PDB entry 5M5X | electron microscopy, 4.00 A resolution | chains A and R of the 17 polymer chains in the assembly

[Chain A]
Protein: DNA-directed RNA polymerase I subunit RPA190
From: Saccharomyces cerevisiae
Notes: EC 2.7.7.6
UniProt: P10964 (RPA1_YEAST); numbering as in UniProt (aligned over 1-1664)
Sequence (1664 residues; row label = number of the first residue in the row):
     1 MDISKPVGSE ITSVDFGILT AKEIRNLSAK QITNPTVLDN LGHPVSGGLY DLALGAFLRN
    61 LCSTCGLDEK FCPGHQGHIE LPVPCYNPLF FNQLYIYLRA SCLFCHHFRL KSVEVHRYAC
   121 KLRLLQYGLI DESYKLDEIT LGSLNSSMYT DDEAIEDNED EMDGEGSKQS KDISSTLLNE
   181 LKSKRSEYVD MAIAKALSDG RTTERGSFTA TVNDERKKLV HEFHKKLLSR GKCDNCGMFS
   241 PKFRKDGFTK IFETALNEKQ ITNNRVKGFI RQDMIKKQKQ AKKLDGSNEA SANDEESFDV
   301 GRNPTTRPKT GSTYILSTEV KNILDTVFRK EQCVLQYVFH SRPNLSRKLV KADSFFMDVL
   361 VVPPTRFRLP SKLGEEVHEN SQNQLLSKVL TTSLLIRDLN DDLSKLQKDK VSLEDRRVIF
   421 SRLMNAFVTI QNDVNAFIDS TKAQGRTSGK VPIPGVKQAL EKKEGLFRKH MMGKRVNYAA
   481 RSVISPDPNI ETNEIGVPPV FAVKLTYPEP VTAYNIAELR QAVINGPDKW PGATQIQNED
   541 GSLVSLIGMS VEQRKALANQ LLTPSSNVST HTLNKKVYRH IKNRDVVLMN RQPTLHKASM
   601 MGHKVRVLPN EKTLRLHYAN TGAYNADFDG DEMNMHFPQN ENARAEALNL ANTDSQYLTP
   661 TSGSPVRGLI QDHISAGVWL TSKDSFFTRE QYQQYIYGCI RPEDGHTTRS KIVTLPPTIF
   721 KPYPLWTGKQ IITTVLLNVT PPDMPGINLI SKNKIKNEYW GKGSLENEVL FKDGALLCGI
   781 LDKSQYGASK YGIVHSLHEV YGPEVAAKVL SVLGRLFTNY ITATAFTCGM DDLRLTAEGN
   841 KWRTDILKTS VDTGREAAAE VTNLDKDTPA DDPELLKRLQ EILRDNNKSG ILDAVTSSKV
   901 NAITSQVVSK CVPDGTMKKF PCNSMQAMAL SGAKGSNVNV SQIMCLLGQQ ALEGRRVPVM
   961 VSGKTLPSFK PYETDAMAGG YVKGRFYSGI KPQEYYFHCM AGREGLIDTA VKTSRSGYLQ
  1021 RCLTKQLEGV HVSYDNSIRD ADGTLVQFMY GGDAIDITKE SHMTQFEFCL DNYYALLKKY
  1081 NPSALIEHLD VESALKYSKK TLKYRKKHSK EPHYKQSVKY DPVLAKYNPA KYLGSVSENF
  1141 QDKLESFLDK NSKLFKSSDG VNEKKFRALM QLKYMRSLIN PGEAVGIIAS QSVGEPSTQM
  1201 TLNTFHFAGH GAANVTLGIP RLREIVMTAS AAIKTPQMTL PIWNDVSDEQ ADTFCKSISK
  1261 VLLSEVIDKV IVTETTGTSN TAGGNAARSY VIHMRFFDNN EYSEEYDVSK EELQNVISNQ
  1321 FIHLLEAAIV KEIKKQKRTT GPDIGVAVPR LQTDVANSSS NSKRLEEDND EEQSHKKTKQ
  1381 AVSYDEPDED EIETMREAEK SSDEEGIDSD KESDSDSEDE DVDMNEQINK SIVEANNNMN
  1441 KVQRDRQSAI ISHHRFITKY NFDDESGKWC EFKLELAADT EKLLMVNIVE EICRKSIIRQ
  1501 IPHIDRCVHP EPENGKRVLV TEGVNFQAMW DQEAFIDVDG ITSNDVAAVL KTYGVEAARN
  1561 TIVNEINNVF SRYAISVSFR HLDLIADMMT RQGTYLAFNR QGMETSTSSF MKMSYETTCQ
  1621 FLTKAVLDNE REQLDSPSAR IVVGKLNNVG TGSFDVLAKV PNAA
Not modelled in the structure: 143-171, 271-311, 372-377, 407-416, 1154-1159, 1206-1213, 1278-1286, 1339-1437, 1664
Metal / ion sites: Zn2+ site 1: Cys62, Cys65, Cys72, His75; Zn2+ site 2: Cys102, Cys105, Cys233, Cys236
Reported in the primary citation:
  - conformationally variable residues (order/disorder transition): Ala443 to Gly455, Lys1012 to Ser1016

[Chain R]
Molecule: 20-nt RNA strand
Sequence (20 nucleotides; row label = number of the first residue in the row):
     1 UAUAUGCAUA AAGACCAGGC
Not modelled in the structure: 1-7

[Chain A / chain R interface]
Residue-residue contacts (5):
  Ser371(A) - A11(R)  hydrogen bond to the base
  Asn380(A) - A12(R)  base contact
  Arg591(A) - C20(R)  hydrogen bond to the sugar
  Asp629(A) - C20(R)  phosphate contact
  Asp631(A) - C20(R)  hydrogen bond to the sugar
Also at the interface, not in a pair above, chain A (6 interface residues in all): Gly630
Also at the interface, not in a pair above, chain R (4 interface residues in all): G19

[Overview]
6 residues of chain A face 4 of chain R across their interface, with 3 hydrogen bonds. Polar contacts include
Ser371(A)-A11(R), Arg591(A)-C20(R) and Asp631(A)-C20(R). Cys62(A), Cys65(A), Cys72(A) and His75(A) form the
Zn2+ site 1. Cys102(A), Cys105(A), Cys233(A) and Cys236(A) coordinate Zn2+ site 2. The paper reports
conformational variability at Ala443(A) and Lys1012(A).
Chain A is DNA-directed RNA polymerase I subunit RPA190 (Saccharomyces cerevisiae) and chain R is a 20-nt RNA
strand; the structure, RNA Polymerase I elongation complex 1, was determined by electron microscopy, deposited
together with 5M5Y, 5M64 and 5M5W.
